Entry 1WZ1 (X-ray diffraction, 1.85 A resolution); this record covers chains L and H.

[Chain L]
Name: Ig light chain
Source organism: Mus musculus
Sequence (113 residues; numbered 1 to 113; the number before each row is that of its first residue):
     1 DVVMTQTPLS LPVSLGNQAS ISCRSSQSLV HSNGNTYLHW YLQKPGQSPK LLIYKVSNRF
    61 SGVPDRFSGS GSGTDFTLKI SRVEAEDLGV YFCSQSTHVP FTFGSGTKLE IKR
Disulfide bonds: Cys23-Cys93

[Chain H]
Name: Ig heavy chain
Source organism: Mus musculus
Notes: fragment: Fv fragment(residues 1-123)
Sequence (123 residues; each row starts with the number of its first residue):
     1 EVKLEESGGG LVQPGGSMKL SCATSGFTFS DAWMDWVRQS PEKGLEWVAE IRNKANNHAT
    61 YYAESVKGRF TISRDDSKRR VYLQMNTLRA EDTGIYYCTG IYYHYPWFAY WGQGTLVTVS
   121 AEP
Disulfide bonds: Cys22-Cys98
Small-molecule neighbours: dns-lysine (DNS; n~6~-{[5-(dimethylamino)-1-naphthyl]sulfonyl}-L-lysine): Val2, Leu4, Phe27, Thr28, Ala32, Gly100, Ile101, Tyr102, Tyr105, Trp107, Ala109, Tyr110

[Chain L / chain H interface]
Contacting residue pairs (31; chain L residue first):
  Tyr37(L) - Pro106(H)  hydrophobic
  Tyr37(L) - Trp107(H)  hydrophobic
  His39(L) - Pro106(H)
  His39(L) - Trp107(H)
  Tyr41(L) - Phe108(H)  hydrogen bond (side chain-backbone)
  Tyr41(L) - Trp111(H)
  Gln43(L) - Gln39(H)  hydrogen bond
  Gln43(L) - Tyr97(H)  hydrogen bond
  Gln47(L) - Tyr97(H)
  Gln47(L) - Gln113(H)
  Ser48(L) - Tyr97(H)
  Ser48(L) - Trp111(H)
  Ser48(L) - Gly112(H)  hydrogen bond (side chain-backbone)
  Ser48(L) - Gln113(H)  hydrogen bond
  Pro49(L) - Tyr97(H)
  Pro49(L) - Trp111(H)
  Leu51(L) - Trp107(H)
  Leu51(L) - Ala109(H)  hydrophobic
  Tyr54(L) - Trp107(H)  hydrophobic
  Lys55(L) - Trp107(H)
  Phe60(L) - Ala109(H)  hydrophobic
  Phe60(L) - Tyr110(H)
  Phe92(L) - Gln39(H)
  Phe92(L) - Leu45(H)  hydrophobic
  Ser96(L) - Pro106(H)  hydrogen bond (side chain-backbone)
  Pro100(L) - Trp47(H)  hydrophobic
  Phe101(L) - Trp47(H)
  Phe101(L) - Phe108(H)  hydrophobic
  Phe103(L) - Leu45(H)
  Phe103(L) - Phe108(H)  hydrophobic
  Phe103(L) - Trp111(H)  hydrophobic
Other interface residues (no listed pair), chain H (15 interface residues in all): Val37, Glu46, Ile101

[In short]
The interface between chain L and chain H involves 16 residues on one side and 15 on the other; the contacts
include 6 hydrogen bonds. Among the polar pairs are Tyr41(L)-Phe108(H), Gln43(L)-Gln39(H) and
Gln43(L)-Tyr97(H). Ligands of chain H: dns-lysine.
Chain L is Ig light chain and chain H is Ig heavy chain, both from Mus musculus; the structure, Crystal
structure of the Fv fragment complexed with dansyl-lysine, was determined by X-ray diffraction.
